Entry 5FI7 (X-ray diffraction, 2.50 A resolution); this record covers chains A and C of the 4 polymer chains in the assembly.

== Chain A (and C) ==
Protein: Glutaminase kidney isoform, mitochondrial
From: Homo sapiens
Notes: chain C of this document is another copy of the same molecule, construct and numbering; everything in this record applies to it too
UniProt: O94925 (GLSK_HUMAN), isoform O94925-3; residues 71-597 here correspond to UniProt positions 72-598 (UniProt number = residue number + 1)
Chain sequence (539 residues; each row starts with the number of its first residue):
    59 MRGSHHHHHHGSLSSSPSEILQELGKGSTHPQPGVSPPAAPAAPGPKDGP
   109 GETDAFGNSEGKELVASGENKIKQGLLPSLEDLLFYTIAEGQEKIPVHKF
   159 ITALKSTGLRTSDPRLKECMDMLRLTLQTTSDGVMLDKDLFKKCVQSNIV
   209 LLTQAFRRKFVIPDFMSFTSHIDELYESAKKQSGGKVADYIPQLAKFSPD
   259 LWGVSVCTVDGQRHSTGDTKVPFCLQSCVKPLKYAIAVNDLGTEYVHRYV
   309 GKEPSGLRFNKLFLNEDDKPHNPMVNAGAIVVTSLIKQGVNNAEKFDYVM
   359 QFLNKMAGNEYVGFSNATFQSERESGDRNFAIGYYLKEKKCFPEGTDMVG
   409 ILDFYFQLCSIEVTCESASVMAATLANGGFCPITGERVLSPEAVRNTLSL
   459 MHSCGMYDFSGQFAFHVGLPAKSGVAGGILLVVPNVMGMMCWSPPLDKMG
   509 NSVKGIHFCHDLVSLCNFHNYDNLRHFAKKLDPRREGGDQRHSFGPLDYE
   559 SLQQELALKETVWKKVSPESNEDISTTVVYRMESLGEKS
Unresolved in the structure: 59-135, 546-597
Differences from the reference sequence: initiating methionine (59); expression tag (60-70)
Ligand contacts: 5XZ (2-phenyl-N-[5-[(3S)-3-[[5-(2-phenylethanoylamino)-1,3,4-thiadiazol-2-yl]oxy]pyrrolidin-1-yl]-1,3,4-thiadiazol-2-yl]ethanamide): Lys-319, Leu-320, Phe-321, Leu-322, Asn-323, Glu-324, Asp-326, Tyr-393
Swiss-Prot annotation at these positions:
  - region: Gly-314 to Phe-321 (Highly mobile activation loop)
  - binding site (substrate): Ser-285, Asn-334, Glu-380, Asn-387, Tyr-413, Tyr-465, Val-483
  - site: Leu-71, Ser-72 (Cleavage)
  - modified residue: Lys-129 (N6-succinyllysine), Lys-163 (N6-succinyllysine), Lys-310 (N6-acetyllysine)

== How chain A and chain C interact ==
Residue-residue contacts (69):
  Val-267(A) with Arg-533(C), hydrogen bond (backbone-side chain)
  Asp-268(A) with Arg-533(C), salt bridge
  Tyr-292(A) with Phe-473(C)
  His-305(A) with Phe-473(C)
  Lys-310(A) with Gln-470(C); Phe-473(C); His-474(C), hydrogen bond
  Glu-311(A) with Leu-315(C); Gly-469(C); Gln-470(C)
  Gly-314(A) with Phe-317(C)
  Leu-315(A) with Glu-311(C)
  Arg-316(A) with Glu-324(C)
  Phe-317(A) with Arg-316(C)
  Ala-434(A) with Asn-531(C), hydrogen bond (backbone-side chain)
  Asn-435(A) with Asn-531(C); Arg-533(C); His-534(C)
  Gly-436(A) with Asn-531(C)
  Phe-438(A) with His-534(C)
  Arg-453(A) with His-527(C); Tyr-529(C); Asp-530(C), salt bridge; Lys-538(C)
  Asn-454(A) with Phe-473(C)
  Leu-456(A) with Tyr-529(C), hydrophobic
  Ser-457(A) with His-527(C); Tyr-529(C)
  Leu-458(A) with Phe-473(C), hydrophobic
  His-460(A) with His-460(C), hydrogen bond; Tyr-529(C)
  Gly-469(A) with Glu-311(C)
  Gln-470(A) with Lys-310(C); Glu-311(C)
  Phe-473(A) with Tyr-292(C); His-305(C); Lys-310(C); Asn-454(C); Leu-458(C), hydrophobic
  His-474(A) with Lys-310(C), hydrogen bond
  Pro-478(A) with Tyr-529(C)
  Pro-492(A) with Tyr-529(C), hydrophobic
  Asn-493(A) with Asn-531(C), hydrogen bond; Leu-532(C), hydrogen bond (side chain-backbone)
  His-527(A) with Arg-453(C); Ser-457(C)
  Asn-528(A) with Asn-528(C), hydrogen bond; Tyr-529(C)
  Tyr-529(A) with Arg-453(C); Leu-456(C); Ser-457(C); His-460(C), hydrogen bond; Pro-478(C); Pro-492(C), hydrophobic; Asn-528(C)
  Asp-530(A) with Arg-453(C), salt bridge
  Asn-531(A) with Ala-434(C), hydrogen bond (side chain-backbone); Asn-435(C); Gly-436(C); Asn-493(C), hydrogen bond
  Leu-532(A) with Asn-493(C), hydrogen bond (backbone-side chain)
  Arg-533(A) with Val-267(C), hydrogen bond (side chain-backbone); Asp-268(C), salt bridge; Asn-435(C)
  His-534(A) with Asn-435(C); Phe-438(C)
  Ala-536(A) with Pro-449(C), hydrophobic
  Lys-537(A) with Arg-453(C)
  Lys-538(A) with Arg-453(C)
Interface residues without a listed pair, chain A (42 interface residues in all): Thr-301, Pro-312, Pro-449, Gly-476
Interface residues without a listed pair, chain C (41 interface residues in all): Thr-301, Pro-312, Gly-476, Ala-536

== In short ==
42 residues of chain A face 41 of chain C across their interface; the contacts include 13 hydrogen bonds and 4
salt bridges. Polar contacts include Asp-268(A)/Arg-533(C), Arg-453(A)/Asp-530(C) and Val-267(A)/Arg-533(C).
Bound to chain A: compound 5XZ. UniProt lists 7 substrate-binding residues on chain A.
Chain A and chain C are both Glutaminase kidney isoform, mitochondrial (Homo sapiens); the structure, Crystal
structure of human GAC in complex with inhibitor UPGL_00015:
2-phenyl-N-[5-[(3S)-3-[[5-(2-phenylethanoylamino)-1,3,4-thiadiazol-2-yl]oxy]pyrrolidin-1-yl]-1,3,4-thiadiazol-2-yl]ethanamide,
was determined by X-ray diffraction (same publication as 5FI2, 5FI6 and 5I94).
